Entry 8XJZ (electron microscopy, 3.67 A resolution); this record covers chains A and B of the 4 polymer chains in the assembly.

[Chain A (and B)]
Molecule: Polyketide synthase
Source organism: Escherichia coli
Notes: EC 2.3.1.41; chain B of this document is another copy of the same molecule, construct and numbering; everything in this record applies to it too
Reference sequence: Q0P7J9 (Q0P7J9_ECOLX); residues 1-895 here = UniProt positions 1-895
Sequence (921 residues; each row starts with the number of its first residue):
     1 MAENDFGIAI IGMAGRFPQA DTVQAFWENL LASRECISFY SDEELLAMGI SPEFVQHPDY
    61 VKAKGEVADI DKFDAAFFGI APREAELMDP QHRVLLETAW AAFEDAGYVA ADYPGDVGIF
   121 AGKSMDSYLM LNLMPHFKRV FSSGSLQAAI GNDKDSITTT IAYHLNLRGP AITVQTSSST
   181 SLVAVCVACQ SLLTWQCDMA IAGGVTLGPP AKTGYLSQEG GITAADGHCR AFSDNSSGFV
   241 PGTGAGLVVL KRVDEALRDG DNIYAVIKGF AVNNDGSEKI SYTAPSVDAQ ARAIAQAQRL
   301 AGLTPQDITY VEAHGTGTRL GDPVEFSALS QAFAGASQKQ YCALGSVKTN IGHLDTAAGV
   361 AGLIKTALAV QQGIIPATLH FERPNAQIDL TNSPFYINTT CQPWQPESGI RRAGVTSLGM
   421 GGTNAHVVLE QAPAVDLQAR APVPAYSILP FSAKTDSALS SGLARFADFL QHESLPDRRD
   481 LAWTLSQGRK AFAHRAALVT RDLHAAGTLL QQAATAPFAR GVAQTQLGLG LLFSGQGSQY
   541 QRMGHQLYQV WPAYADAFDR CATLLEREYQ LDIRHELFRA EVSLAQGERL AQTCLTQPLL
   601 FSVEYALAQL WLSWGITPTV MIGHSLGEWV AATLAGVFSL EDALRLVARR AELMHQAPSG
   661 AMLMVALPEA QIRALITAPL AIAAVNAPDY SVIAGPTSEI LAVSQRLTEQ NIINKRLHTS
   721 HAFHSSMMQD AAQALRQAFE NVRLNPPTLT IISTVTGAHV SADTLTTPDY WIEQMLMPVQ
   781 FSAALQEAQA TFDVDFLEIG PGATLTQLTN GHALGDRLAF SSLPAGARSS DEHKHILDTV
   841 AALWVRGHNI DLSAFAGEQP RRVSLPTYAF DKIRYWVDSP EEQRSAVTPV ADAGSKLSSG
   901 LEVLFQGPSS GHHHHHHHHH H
Not modelled in the structure: 1-5, 135-152, 883-921 (chain B: 1-5, 138-149, 885-921)
Construct notes: expression tag (896-921)
What the authors report for this chain:
  - catalytic residues: Ser178, His314, His353 (citing earlier work)
  - mutagenesis - M125A, S177A, T283A, T316A, T318A: unchanged catalytic activity
  - mutagenesis - S178A, H314A, H353A, D355A, S417A, M420A: abolished catalytic activity
  - catalytic residues: Asp355 (from molecular simulation)

[Interface between chain A and chain B]
Contacting residue pairs (49; chain A residue first):
  Lys154(A) with Asp153(B), salt bridge
  Asp155(A) with Gln175(B), hydrogen bond; Ser177(B)
  Thr159(A) with Tyr282(B), hydrogen bond
  Thr160(A) with Tyr282(B)
  Ala162(A) with Asn274(B); Gly276(B)
  Tyr163(A) with Ser277(B); Tyr282(B), hydrophobic
  Asn166(A) with Gly276(B), hydrogen bond (side chain-backbone); Ser277(B), hydrogen bond
  Arg168(A) with Asp275(B)
  Gly169(A) with Asn273(B); Asn274(B), hydrogen bond (backbone-backbone)
  Pro170(A) with Val272(B)
  Ala171(A) with Thr176(B); Asn274(B)
  Ile172(A) with Val174(B), hydrophobic
  Thr173(A) with Thr173(B); Gln175(B)
  Val174(A) with Ile172(B), hydrophobic
  Gln175(A) with Asp155(B), hydrogen bond; Thr173(B), hydrogen bond (backbone-backbone)
  Thr176(A) with Asp155(B); Ala171(B)
  Ser177(A) with Asp155(B), hydrogen bond (backbone-side chain); Thr159(B)
  Gln190(A) with Gln190(B); Thr194(B), hydrogen bond; Gln196(B)
  Thr194(A) with Gln190(B), hydrogen bond; Thr194(B)
  Gln196(A) with Gln190(B); Val272(B)
  Phe270(A) with Gln196(B)
  Asn273(A) with Gly169(B)
  Asn274(A) with Arg168(B); Gly169(B), hydrogen bond (backbone-backbone)
  Gly276(A) with Ala162(B); Asn166(B)
  Ser277(A) with Tyr163(B); Asn166(B), hydrogen bond
  Glu278(A) with Asn166(B); Arg168(B)
  Lys279(A) with Tyr163(B)
  Ser281(A) with Tyr163(B)
  Tyr282(A) with Thr159(B), hydrogen bond; Thr160(B)
  Arg292(A) with Arg168(B)
Interface residues without a listed pair, chain A (39 interface residues in all): Ser156, Leu167, Val183, Val187, Ser191, Val272, Ile280, Gly421, Thr423
Interface residues without a listed pair, chain B (39 interface residues in all): Asp116, Lys154, Ser156, Leu167, Pro170, Val183, Val187, Phe270, Glu278, Ser281, Arg292, Met420, Gly421

[Overview]
Chain A and chain B each contribute 39 residues to their interface, with 13 hydrogen bonds and 1 salt bridge.
Polar pairs include Lys154(A)-Asp153(B), Asp155(A)-Gln175(B) and Thr159(A)-Tyr282(B). From the paper:
catalytic residues Ser178(A), His314(A) and His353(A) among others; S178A, H314A and H353A of chain A, among
others, abolish catalytic activity; 11 substitutions were tested in all.
Chain A and chain B are both Polyketide synthase (Escherichia coli); the structure, Cryo-EM structure of
colibactin assembly line polyketide synthase ClbI KS-AT didomain crosslinked with its precursor module ...,
was determined by electron microscopy (same publication as 8XBL, 8XJT, 8XJU and 8XJY).
